Entry 9E06 (electron microscopy, 3.10 A resolution); this record covers chains D and C of the 6 polymer chains in the assembly.

[Chain D]
Name: Sec-independent protein translocase protein TatB homolog
Source organism: Nitratifractor salsuginis
UniProtKB: E6X1H0 (E6X1H0_NITSE); residues 1-185 here = UniProt positions 1-185
Amino-acid sequence (193 residues; numbered 1 to 193; the number before each row is that of its first residue):
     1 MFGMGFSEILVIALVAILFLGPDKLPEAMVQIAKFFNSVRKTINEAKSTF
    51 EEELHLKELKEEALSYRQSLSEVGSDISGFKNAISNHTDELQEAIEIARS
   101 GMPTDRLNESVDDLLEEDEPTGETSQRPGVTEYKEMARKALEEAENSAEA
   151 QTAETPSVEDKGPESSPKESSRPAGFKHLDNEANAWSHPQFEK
Disordered / not traced: 43-193
Construct notes: expression tag (186-193)

[Chain C]
Name: Sec-independent protein translocase protein TatC
Source organism: Nitratifractor salsuginis
UniProtKB: E6X1G9 (E6X1G9_NITSE); numbering as in UniProt (aligned over 1-374)
Amino-acid sequence (382 residues; each row starts with the number of its first residue):
     1 MFESMKPHLAELRQRLAISVLAVFVGFIIAFTFHNAILGWITKPLNNALI
    51 QVGKIVEKREMGTWKISGNEHNATLAPSKSPALLSDHAQSAEKLHRTLAE
   101 ASQATQNPKLQKLLSQAASAAEELARNSRILRKALVKEENLTRQAVNQNL
   151 REKSFNGMITTHQVGGAFFVALKVSFFAGILMAMPVILWQLWLFIAPGLY
   201 DNEKKMVLPFVVGGSVMFLIGVLFAYYVVTPFGFQFLITFGSFLYTPLIN
   251 IEDYVGFFTKILIGFGIAFELPVVAYFLALLGLITDKTLKDYFKYAIVII
   301 FLLAAFLTPPDVLTQLLMAAPLILLYGLSILIVHYVNPYKPEEKEDDEEE
   351 EEDEFEKAEREFEALEKGSESHESGSENLYFQ
Disordered / not traced: 1-3, 62-155, 337-382
Construct notes: expression tag (375-382)

[Chain D / chain C interface]
Residue-residue contacts - 27 pairs, chain D then chain C:
  Phe2(D) with Phe306(C), hydrophobic
  Gly3(D) with Ala305(C); Thr308(C)
  Met4(D) with Leu302(C), hydrophobic; Ala305(C), hydrophobic; Phe306(C), hydrophobic
  Gly5(D) with Pro310(C)
  Ser7(D) with Val312(C)
  Glu8(D) with Ala305(C); Thr308(C); Pro309(C); Pro310(C); Asp311(C); Gln315(C), hydrogen bond
  Val11(D) with Phe301(C), hydrophobic; Val312(C), hydrophobic; Gln315(C)
  Ile12(D) with Phe301(C); Leu302(C), hydrophobic; Ala305(C), hydrophobic
  Val15(D) with Ile297(C), hydrophobic; Phe301(C), hydrophobic
  Phe19(D) with Ile297(C), hydrophobic
  Leu20(D) with Lys294(C)
  Lys24(D) with Lys294(C); Tyr295(C), hydrogen bond
  Glu27(D) with Tyr295(C)
Other interface residues (no listed pair), chain D (14 interface residues in all): Ala16
Other interface residues (no listed pair), chain C (16 interface residues in all): Asp291, Val298, Thr314

[Overview]
14 residues of chain D face 16 of chain C across their interface; the contacts include 2 hydrogen bonds. Polar
contacts include Glu8(D)-Gln315(C) and Lys24(D)-Tyr295(C).
Here chain D is Sec-independent protein translocase protein TatB homolog and chain C is Sec-independent
protein translocase protein TatC, both from Nitratifractor salsuginis. Entry 9E06 (Cryo-EM structure of a
TatBC complex from Nitratifractor salsuginis in nanodisc) was determined by electron microscopy.
